3NE5 - chains C and A of the 3 polymer chains in the assembly; structure by X-ray diffraction, 2.90 A resolution.

# Chain C
Name: Cation efflux system protein cusB
Organism: Escherichia coli
UniProtKB: P77239 (CUSB_ECOLI); numbering as in UniProt (aligned over 1-407)
Amino-acid sequence (413 residues; each row starts with the number of its first residue):
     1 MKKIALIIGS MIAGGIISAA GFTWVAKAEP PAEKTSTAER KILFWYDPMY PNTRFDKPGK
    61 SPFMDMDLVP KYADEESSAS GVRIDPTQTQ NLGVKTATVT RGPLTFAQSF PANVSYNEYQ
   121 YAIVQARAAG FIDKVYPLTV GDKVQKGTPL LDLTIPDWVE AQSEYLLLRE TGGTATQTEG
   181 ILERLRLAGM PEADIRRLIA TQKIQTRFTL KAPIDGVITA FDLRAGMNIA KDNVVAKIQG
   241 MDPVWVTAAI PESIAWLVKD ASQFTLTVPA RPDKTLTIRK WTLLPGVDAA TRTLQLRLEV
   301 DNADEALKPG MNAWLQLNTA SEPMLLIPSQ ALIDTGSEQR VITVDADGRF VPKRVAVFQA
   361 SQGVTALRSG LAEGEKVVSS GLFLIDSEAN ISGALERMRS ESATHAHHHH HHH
Unresolved in the structure: 1-78, 403-413
Sequence notes: expression tag (408-413)
Reported in the primary citation:
  - self-association interface (contacts with another copy of this molecule); pairs are residue here / residue on that copy: Tyr119-Asp142 (hydrogen bond), Ala126-Asn228 (backbone contact), Thr139-Glu118 (hydrogen bond), Thr206-Arg186 (hydrogen bond), Glu252-Asn312 (hydrogen bond), Arg292-Asn113 (hydrogen bond), Arg297-Asp142 (hydrogen bond), Asn113
  - conformationally variable residues (order/disorder transition): Pro86 to Leu92, Leu382 to Ser392, Ala394 to Ser400

# Chain A
Name: Cation efflux system protein cusA
Organism: Escherichia coli
UniProtKB: P38054 (CUSA_ECOLI); residue numbers follow UniProt; this construct covers 2-1047
Amino-acid sequence (1054 residues; row label = number of the first residue in the row; numbers below 1 keep their minus sign (His-6 is residue -6)):
    -6 HHHHHHMGIE WIIRRSVANR FLVLMGALFL SIWGTWTIIN TPVDALPDLS DVQVIIKTSY
    54 PGQAPQIVEN QVTYPLTTTM LSVPGAKTVR GFSQFGDSYV YVIFEDGTDP YWARSRVLEY
   114 LNQVQGKLPA GVSAELGPDA TGVGWIYEYA LVDRSGKHDL ADLRSLQDWF LKYELKTIPD
   174 VAEVASVGGV VKEYQVVIDP QRLAQYGISL AEVKSALDAS NQEAGGSSIE LAEAEYMVRA
   234 SGYLQTLDDF NHIVLKASEN GVPVYLRDVA KVQIGPEMRR GIAELNGEGE VAGGVVILRS
   294 GKNAREVIAA VKDKLETLKS SLPEGVEIVT TYDRSQLIDR AIDNLSGKLL EEFIVVAVVC
   354 ALFLWHVRSA LVAIISLPLG LCIAFIVMHF QGLNANIMSL GGIAIAVGAM VDAAIVMIEN
   414 AHKRLEEWQH QHPDATLDNK TRWQVITDAS VEVGPALFIS LLIITLSFIP IFTLEGQEGR
   474 LFGPLAFTKT YAMAGAALLA IVVIPILMGY WIRGKIPPES SNPLNRFLIR VYHPLLLKVL
   534 HWPKTTLLVA ALSVLTVLWP LNKVGGEFLP QINEGDLLYM PSTLPGISAA EAASMLQKTD
   594 KLIMSVPEVA RVFGKTGKAE TATDSAPLEM VETTIQLKPQ EQWRPGMTMD KIIEELDNTV
   654 RLPGLANLWV PPIRNRIDML STGIKSPIGI KVSGTVLADI DAMAEQIEEV ARTVPGVASA
   714 LAERLEGGRY INVEINREKA ARYGMTVADV QLFVTSAVGG AMVGETVEGI ARYPINLRYP
   774 QSWRDSPQAL RQLPILTPMK QQITLADVAD IKVSTGPSML KTENARPTSW IYIDARDRDM
   834 VSVVHDLQKA IAEKVQLKPG TSVAFSGQFE LLERANHKLK LMVPMTLMII FVLLYLAFRR
   894 VGEALLIISS VPFALVGGIW LLWWMGFHLS VATGTGFIAL AGVAAEFGVV MLMYLRHAIE
   954 AVPSLNNPQT FSEQKLDEAL YHGAVLRVRP KAMTVAVIIA GLLPILWGTG AGSEVMSRIA
  1014 APMIGGMITA PLLSLFIIPA AYKLMWLHRH RVRK
Unresolved in the structure: -6 to 3, 505-516, 1044-1047
Sequence notes: expression tag (-6 to 1)
Curated features (UniProtKB/Swiss-Prot):
  - mutagenesis: Ala399 (A399D: Strong decrease in copper resistance), Asp405 (D405N: Loss of copper resistance), Glu412 (E412D: Slight decrease in copper resistance; E412Q: Loss of copper resistance), Met573 (M573I: Loss of copper resistance), Met623 (M623I: Loss of copper resistance), Met640 (M640I: No change in copper resistance), Met672 (M672I: Loss of copper resistance), Met738 (M738I: No change in copper resistance), Met755 (M755I: Slight decrease in copper resistance), Met792 (M792I: No change in copper resistance), Met812 (M812I: Slight decrease in copper resistance), Met833 (M833I: Slight decrease in copper resistance)

# Interface between chain C and chain A
Residue-residue contacts - 54 pairs, chain C then chain A:
  Ile84(C) with Pro656(A), hydrophobic
  Gln88(C) with Arg654(A); Leu655(A); Pro656(A)
  Asn91(C) with Lys591(A); Leu595(A)
  Leu92(C) with Lys591(A), hydrogen bond (backbone-side chain); Leu655(A)
  Gln108(C) with Trp776(A); Gln785(A), hydrogen bond
  Ser109(C) with Gln194(A), hydrogen bond; Trp776(A)
  Phe110(C) with Gln194(A)
  Pro111(C) with Gln198(A); Gln795(A)
  Ala112(C) with Gln198(A), hydrogen bond (backbone-side chain)
  Asn113(C) with Gln198(A), hydrogen bond
  Ala249(C) with Gln795(A)
  Pro251(C) with Gln795(A)
  Ser253(C) with Thr797(A); Asp800(A), hydrogen bond
  Ile254(C) with Thr797(A)
  Trp256(C) with Gln785(A)
  Pro269(C) with Arg195(A)
  Ala290(C) with Gln794(A)
  Thr291(C) with Lys793(A); Gln794(A); Gln795(A), hydrogen bond (backbone-backbone)
  Thr293(C) with Gln795(A)
  Asn312(C) with Gln198(A), hydrogen bond; Tyr199(A), hydrogen bond
  Trp314(C) with Gln194(A); Arg195(A); Gln198(A)
  Asp334(C) with Val806(A)
  Thr335(C) with Ser807(A); Thr808(A), hydrogen bond (backbone-side chain)
  Gly336(C) with Val806(A)
  Gln359(C) with Gln781(A)
  Ala360(C) with Gln781(A)
  Phe383(C) with Thr576(A); Leu577(A); Gly579(A); Ile580(A)
  Leu384(C) with Thr576(A); Met588(A), hydrophobic; Pro656(A); Gly657(A)
  Ser387(C) with Leu577(A)
  Glu388(C) with Pro656(A); Gly657(A), hydrogen bond (side chain-backbone)
  Asn390(C) with Leu577(A)
  Ile391(C) with Arg705(A); Leu714(A), hydrophobic
Interface residues without a listed pair, chain C (35 interface residues in all): Arg292, Ile333, Gly381
Interface residues without a listed pair, chain A (34 interface residues in all): Asp192, Glu584, Arg722, Arg735, Met792, Ile796
The authors on this interface:
  - pairs named by the authors: Leu92(C)-Lys591(A) (backbone contact), Gln108(C)-Gln785(A) (hydrogen bond), Ser109(C)-Gln194(A) (hydrogen bond), Ser253(C)-Asp800(A) (hydrogen bond), Asn312(C)-Gln198(A) (hydrogen bond), Thr335(C)-Thr808(A) (backbone contact)

# Overview
35 residues of chain C and 34 residues of chain A are in contact, with 11 hydrogen bonds. Polar pairs include
Leu92(C)-Lys591(A), Gln108(C)-Gln785(A) and Ser109(C)-Gln194(A). The authors report backbone contacts between
Leu92(C) and Lys591(A) and Thr335(C) and Thr808(A); hydrogen bonds between Gln108(C) and Gln785(A), Ser109(C)
and Gln194(A) and Ser253(C) and Asp800(A) among others. From the paper: conformational variability at
Pro86(C), Leu382(C) and Ala394(C); a self-association interface involving Asn113(C), Tyr119(C) and Ala126(C)
among others.
Here chain C is Cation efflux system protein cusB and chain A is Cation efflux system protein cusA, both from
Escherichia coli. Entry 3NE5 (Crystal structure of the CusBA heavy-metal efflux complex from Escherichia coli)
was determined by X-ray diffraction.
